2NQO - chains B and D of the 4 polymer chains in the assembly; structure by X-ray diffraction, 1.90 A resolution.

Chain B (and D):
Name: Gamma-glutamyltranspeptidase
Organism: Helicobacter pylori
Notes: EC 2.3.2.2; chain D of this document is another copy of the same molecule, construct and numbering; everything in this record applies to it too
Reference sequence: O25743 (O25743_HELPY); residue numbers follow UniProt; this construct covers 380-567
Sequence (188 residues; row label = number of the first residue in the row):
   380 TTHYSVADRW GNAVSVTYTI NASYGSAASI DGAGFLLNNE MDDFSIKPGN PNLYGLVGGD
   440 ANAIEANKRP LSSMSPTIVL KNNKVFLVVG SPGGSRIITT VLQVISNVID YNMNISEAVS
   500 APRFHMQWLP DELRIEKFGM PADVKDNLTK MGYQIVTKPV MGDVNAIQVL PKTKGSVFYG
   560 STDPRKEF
Unresolved in the structure: 566-567

How chain B and chain D interact:
Contacting residue pairs (14):
  Tyr-490(B) with Phe-517(D)
  Met-492(B) with Phe-517(D), hydrophobic
  Glu-496(B) with Phe-517(D)
  Phe-517(B) with Tyr-490(D); Met-492(D), hydrophobic; Glu-496(D)
  Pro-520(B) with Pro-520(D), hydrophobic; Val-523(D), hydrophobic
  Asp-522(B) with Asp-522(D); Val-523(D); Asn-526(D), hydrogen bond
  Val-523(B) with Pro-520(D), hydrophobic; Asp-522(D)
  Asn-526(B) with Asp-522(D), hydrogen bond
Also at the interface, not in a pair above, chain B (10 interface residues in all): Asn-491, Lys-516
Also at the interface, not in a pair above, chain D (10 interface residues in all): Asn-491, Lys-516

In short:
The chain B/chain D interface involves 10 residues from each chain, with 2 hydrogen bonds. Its one
hydrogen-bonded contact is Asp-522(B)/Asn-526(D).
Both chains are Gamma-glutamyltranspeptidase (Helicobacter pylori). Entry 2NQO (Crystal Structure of
Helicobacter pylori gamma-Glutamyltranspeptidase) was determined by X-ray diffraction.
